4OGP - chain A; structure by X-ray diffraction, 2.15 A resolution.

== Chain A ==
Molecule: DNA topoisomerase 2-associated protein PAT1
Source organism: Saccharomyces cerevisiae
UniProt: P25644 (PAT1_YEAST); residue numbers follow UniProt; this construct covers 473-796
Chain sequence (330 residues; each row starts with the number of its first residue):
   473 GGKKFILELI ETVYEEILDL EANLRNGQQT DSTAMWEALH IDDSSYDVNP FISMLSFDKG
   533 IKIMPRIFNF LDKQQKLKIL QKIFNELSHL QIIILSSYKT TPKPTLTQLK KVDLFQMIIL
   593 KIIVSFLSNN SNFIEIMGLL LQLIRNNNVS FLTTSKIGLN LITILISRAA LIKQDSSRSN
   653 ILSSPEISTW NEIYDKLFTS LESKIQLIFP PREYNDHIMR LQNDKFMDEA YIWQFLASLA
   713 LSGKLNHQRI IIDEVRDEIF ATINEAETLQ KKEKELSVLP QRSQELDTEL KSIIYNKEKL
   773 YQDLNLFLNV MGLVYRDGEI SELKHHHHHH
Disordered / not traced: 473, 645-653, 797-802
Differences from the reference sequence: expression tag (797-802)
What the authors report for this chain:
  - mutagenesis - K475E/K476E, K531E/K534E/R538E: abolished binding to Lsm1-7 complex
  - mutagenesis - K475E/K476E, R497E, E794A: unchanged growth
  - mutagenesis - K531E/K534E/R538E: decreased growth
  - mutagenesis - E794A: unchanged expression
  - mutagenesis - Q706A/L713A, Q720A/R721A/D725A/R728A: increased growth

== In short ==
The paper reports that K475E/K476E and K531E/K534E/R538E abolish binding to Lsm1-7 complex; Q706A/L713A and
Q720A/R721A/D725A/R728A increase growth; 6 substitutions were tested in all.
Chain A is DNA topoisomerase 2-associated protein PAT1 (Saccharomyces cerevisiae); the structure, Structure of
C-terminal domain from S. cerevisiae Pat1 decapping activator (Space group : P21), was determined by X-ray
diffraction, deposited together with 4OJJ.
